2QJK - chains E and F of the 6 polymer chains in the assembly; structure by X-ray diffraction, 3.10 A resolution.

# Chain E
Name: Cytochrome c1
Source organism: Rhodobacter sphaeroides
UniProt: Q3IY11 (Q3IY11_RHOS4); residues 1-256 here correspond to UniProt positions 23-278 (UniProt number = residue number + 22)
Amino-acid sequence (256 residues; numbered 1 to 256; the number before each row is that of its first residue):
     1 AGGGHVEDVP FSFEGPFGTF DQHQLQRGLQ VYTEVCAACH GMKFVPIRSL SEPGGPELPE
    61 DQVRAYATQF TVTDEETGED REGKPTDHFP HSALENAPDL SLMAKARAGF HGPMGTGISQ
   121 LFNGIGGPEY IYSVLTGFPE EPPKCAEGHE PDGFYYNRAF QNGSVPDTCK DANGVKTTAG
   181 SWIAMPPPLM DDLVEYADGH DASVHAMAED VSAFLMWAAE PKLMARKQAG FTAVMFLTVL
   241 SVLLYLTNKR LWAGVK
Disulfides: C145-C169
Ion coordination: Sr2+ near E14 (its only coordinating residue here); heme Fe: H40, M185
Residues lining bound ligands:
  - 2-O-octyl-beta-D-glucopyranose (BGL): F13, E14, G15, P16, F122, N123, G124, K227
  - heme (HEM): V31, V35, C36, A38, C39, H40, L94, N96, A97, P98, L100, M103, R107, Y130, I131, L135, F160, I183, A184, M185, P186, P188, L189, V211, L215

# Chain F
Name: Ubiquinol-cytochrome c reductase iron-sulfur subunit
Source organism: Rhodobacter sphaeroides
Notes: EC 1.10.2.2
UniProt: Q02762 (UCRI_RHOSH); residues 9-187 here = UniProt positions 9-187
Amino-acid sequence (179 residues; each row starts with the number of its first residue):
     9 GTRRDFLYYA TAGAGAVATG AAVWPLINQM NPSADVQALA SIFVDVSSVE PGVQLTVKFL
    69 GKPIFIRRRT EADIELGRSV QLGQLVDTNA RNANIDAGAE ATDQNRTLDE AGEWLVMWGV
   129 CTHLGCSPIG GVSGDFGGWF CPCHGSHYDS AGRIRKGPAP ENLPIPLAKF IDETTIQLG
Disulfides: C134-C151
Differences from the reference sequence: engineered mutation S135 (Val in Q02762)
Ion coordination: 2Fe-2S cluster Fe: C129, H131, C149, H152
Residues lining bound ligands: 2Fe-2S cluster (FES): C129, H131, L132, G133, C134, C149, C151, H152, G153, S154, P166
Swiss-Prot annotation at these positions:
  - binding site ([2Fe-2S] cluster): C129, H131, C149, H152

# Chain E / chain F interface
Pairs across the interface (14; chain E residue first):
  R48(E) - A42(F)
  R48(E) - D43(F)
  T86(E) - A46(F)
  F236(E) - V25(F)  hydrophobic
  F236(E) - A26(F)
  L240(E) - A22(F)  hydrophobic
  L243(E) - A18(F)
  L243(E) - T19(F)
  L246(E) - L15(F)  hydrophobic
  T247(E) - L15(F)
  T247(E) - T19(F)  hydrogen bond
  R250(E) - R11(F)
  R250(E) - R12(F)
  R250(E) - L15(F)
Also at the interface, not in a pair above, chain E (10 interface residues in all): L244, L251
Also at the interface, not in a pair above, chain F (14 interface residues in all): Y16, G23, A29

# Overview
10 residues of chain E face 14 of chain F across their interface; the contacts include 1 hydrogen bond. Its
one hydrogen-bonded contact is T247(E)-T19(F). Chain E binds 2-O-octyl-beta-D-glucopyranose and heme. Bound to
chain F: 2Fe-2S cluster.
Chain E is Cytochrome c1 and chain F is Ubiquinol-cytochrome c reductase iron-sulfur subunit, both from
Rhodobacter sphaeroides; the structure, Crystal Structure Analysis of mutant rhodobacter sphaeroides bc1 with
stigmatellin and antimycin, was determined by X-ray diffraction (same publication as 2QJP and 2QJY).
